PDB entry 3AOH | X-ray diffraction, 4.10 A resolution (low resolution: residue-level contacts below are approximate; hydrogen-bond / salt-bridge calls are withheld) | chains D and E of the 8 polymer chains in the assembly

# Chain D
Molecule: DNA-directed RNA polymerase subunit beta'
Organism: Thermus thermophilus
Notes: EC 2.7.7.6
UniProt: Q8RQE8 (RPOC_THET8); residue numbers follow UniProt; this construct covers 1-1524
Chain sequence (1524 residues; numbered 1 to 1524; the number before each row is that of its first residue):
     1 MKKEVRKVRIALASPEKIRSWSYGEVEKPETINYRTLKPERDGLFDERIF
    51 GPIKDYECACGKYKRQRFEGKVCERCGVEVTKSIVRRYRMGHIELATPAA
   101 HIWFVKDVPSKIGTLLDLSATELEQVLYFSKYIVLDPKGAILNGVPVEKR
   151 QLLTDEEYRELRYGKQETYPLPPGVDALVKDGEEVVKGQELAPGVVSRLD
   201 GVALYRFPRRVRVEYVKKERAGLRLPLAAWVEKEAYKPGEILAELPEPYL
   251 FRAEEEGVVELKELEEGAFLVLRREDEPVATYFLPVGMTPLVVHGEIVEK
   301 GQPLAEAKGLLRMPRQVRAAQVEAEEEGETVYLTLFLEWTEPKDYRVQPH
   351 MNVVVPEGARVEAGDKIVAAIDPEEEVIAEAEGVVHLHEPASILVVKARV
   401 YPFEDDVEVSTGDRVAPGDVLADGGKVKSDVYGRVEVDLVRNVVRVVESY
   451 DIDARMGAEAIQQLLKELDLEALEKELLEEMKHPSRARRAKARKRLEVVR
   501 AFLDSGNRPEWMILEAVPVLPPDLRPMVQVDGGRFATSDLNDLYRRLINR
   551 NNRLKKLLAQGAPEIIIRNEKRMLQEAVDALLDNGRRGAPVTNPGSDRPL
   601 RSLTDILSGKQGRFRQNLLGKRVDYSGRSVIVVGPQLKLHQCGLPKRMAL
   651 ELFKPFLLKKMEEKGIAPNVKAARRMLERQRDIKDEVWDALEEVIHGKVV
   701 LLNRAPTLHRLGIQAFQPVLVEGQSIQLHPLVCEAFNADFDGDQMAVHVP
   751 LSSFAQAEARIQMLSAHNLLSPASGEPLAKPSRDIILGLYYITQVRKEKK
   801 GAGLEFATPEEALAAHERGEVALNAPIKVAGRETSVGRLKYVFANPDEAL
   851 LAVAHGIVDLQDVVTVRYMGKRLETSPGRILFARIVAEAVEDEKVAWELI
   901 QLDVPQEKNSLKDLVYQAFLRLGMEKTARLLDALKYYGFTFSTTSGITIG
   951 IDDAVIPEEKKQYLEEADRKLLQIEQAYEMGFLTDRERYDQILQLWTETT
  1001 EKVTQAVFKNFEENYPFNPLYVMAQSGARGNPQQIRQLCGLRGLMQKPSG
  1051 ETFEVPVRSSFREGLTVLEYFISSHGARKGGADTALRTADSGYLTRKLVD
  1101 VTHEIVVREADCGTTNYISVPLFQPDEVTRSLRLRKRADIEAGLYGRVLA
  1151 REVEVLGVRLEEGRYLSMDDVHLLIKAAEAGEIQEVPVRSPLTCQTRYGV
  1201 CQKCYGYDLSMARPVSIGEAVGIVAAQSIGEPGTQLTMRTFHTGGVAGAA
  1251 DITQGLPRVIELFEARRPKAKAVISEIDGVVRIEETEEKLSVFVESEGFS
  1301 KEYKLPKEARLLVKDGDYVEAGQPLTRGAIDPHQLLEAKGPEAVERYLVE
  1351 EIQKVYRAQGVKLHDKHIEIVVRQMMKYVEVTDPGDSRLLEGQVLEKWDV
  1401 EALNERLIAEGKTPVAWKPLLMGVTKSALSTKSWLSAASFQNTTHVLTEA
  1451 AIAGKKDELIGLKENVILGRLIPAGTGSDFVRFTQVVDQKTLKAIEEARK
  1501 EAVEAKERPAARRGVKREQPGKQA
Unresolved in the structure: 1, 217-339, 527-537, 1238-1252, 1500-1524
Bound ions: Mg2+: D739, D741 (shared with 1 residue of chain Q); Zn2+: C1112, C1194, C1201, C1204

# Chain E
Molecule: DNA-directed RNA polymerase subunit omega
Organism: Thermus thermophilus
Notes: EC 2.7.7.6
UniProt: Q8RQE7 (RPOZ_THET8); residues 1-99 here = UniProt positions 1-99
Chain sequence (99 residues; row label = number of the first residue in the row):
     1 MAEPGIDKLFGMVDSKYRLTVVVAKRAQQLLRHGFKNTVLEPEERPKMQT
    51 LEGLFDDPNAVTWAMKELLTGRLVFGENLVPEDRLQKEMERLYPVEREE
Unresolved in the structure: 1, 95-99

# Interface between chain D and chain E
Contacting residue pairs - 76 pairs, chain D then chain E:
  H640(D) with E3(E)
  E663(D) with D57(E)
  E693(D) with M48(E)
  H696(D) with M48(E); L54(E); P58(E); N59(E)
  G697(D) with N59(E)
  K698(D) with N59(E)
  S753(D) with V61(E)
  F754(D) with V21(E); A24(E)
  E758(D) with T20(E)
  R760(D) with E3(E); N59(E); V61(E)
  I761(D) with T20(E)
  Q762(D) with K16(E); Y17(E); T20(E)
  H767(D) with A2(E); E3(E); I6(E)
  G923(D) with D7(E)
  M924(D) with D7(E)
  E925(D) with A2(E); E3(E); P4(E); G5(E); I6(E); D7(E)
  L1209(D) with K16(E)
  R1213(D) with F10(E); G11(E); V13(E); K16(E)
  S1216(D) with S15(E); K16(E); Y17(E)
  I1217(D) with S15(E); Y17(E)
  G1218(D) with Y17(E)
  E1219(D) with Y17(E)
  G1475(D) with Y17(E)
  T1476(D) with V21(E)
  F1480(D) with D14(E); S15(E); E77(E)
  V1481(D) with R18(E); V21(E)
  F1483(D) with E77(E)
  T1484(D) with R18(E); K25(E); G76(E)
  Q1485(D) with K25(E); V74(E); F75(E); G76(E); E77(E); V80(E); E82(E)
  V1486(D) with V22(E); Q29(E); V74(E)
  V1487(D) with L73(E); V74(E); L79(E); V80(E)
  D1488(D) with Y93(E)
  Q1489(D) with R72(E); V74(E)
  A1494(D) with E88(E)
  I1495(D) with V80(E); R84(E)
  A1498(D) with R84(E); E88(E)
Interface residues without a listed pair, chain D (47 interface residues in all): K660, R710, A757, L764, A766, A928, M1211, S1478, K1490, T1491, L1492
Interface residues without a listed pair, chain E (50 interface residues in all): L19, V23, R26, L31, V39, T62, M65, N78, P81, L85, M89, L92

# Overview
47 residues of chain D face 50 of chain E across their interface. D739(D) and D741(D) coordinate Mg2+.
C1112(D), C1194(D), C1201(D) and C1204(D) form the Zn2+ site.
Chain D is DNA-directed RNA polymerase subunit beta' and chain E is DNA-directed RNA polymerase subunit omega,
both from Thermus thermophilus; the structure, RNA polymerase-Gfh1 complex (Crystal type 1), was determined by
X-ray diffraction together with 3AOI from the same study.
